Entry 7EPA (electron microscopy, 3.60 A resolution); this record covers chains A and B.

# Chain A (and B)
Protein: Metabotropic glutamate receptor 2
Organism: Homo sapiens
Notes: chain B of this document is another copy of the same molecule, construct and numbering; everything in this record applies to it too
UniProt: Q14416 (GRM2_HUMAN); residue numbers follow UniProt; this construct covers 19-825
Amino-acid sequence (822 residues; numbered 12 to 833; the number before each row is that of its first residue):
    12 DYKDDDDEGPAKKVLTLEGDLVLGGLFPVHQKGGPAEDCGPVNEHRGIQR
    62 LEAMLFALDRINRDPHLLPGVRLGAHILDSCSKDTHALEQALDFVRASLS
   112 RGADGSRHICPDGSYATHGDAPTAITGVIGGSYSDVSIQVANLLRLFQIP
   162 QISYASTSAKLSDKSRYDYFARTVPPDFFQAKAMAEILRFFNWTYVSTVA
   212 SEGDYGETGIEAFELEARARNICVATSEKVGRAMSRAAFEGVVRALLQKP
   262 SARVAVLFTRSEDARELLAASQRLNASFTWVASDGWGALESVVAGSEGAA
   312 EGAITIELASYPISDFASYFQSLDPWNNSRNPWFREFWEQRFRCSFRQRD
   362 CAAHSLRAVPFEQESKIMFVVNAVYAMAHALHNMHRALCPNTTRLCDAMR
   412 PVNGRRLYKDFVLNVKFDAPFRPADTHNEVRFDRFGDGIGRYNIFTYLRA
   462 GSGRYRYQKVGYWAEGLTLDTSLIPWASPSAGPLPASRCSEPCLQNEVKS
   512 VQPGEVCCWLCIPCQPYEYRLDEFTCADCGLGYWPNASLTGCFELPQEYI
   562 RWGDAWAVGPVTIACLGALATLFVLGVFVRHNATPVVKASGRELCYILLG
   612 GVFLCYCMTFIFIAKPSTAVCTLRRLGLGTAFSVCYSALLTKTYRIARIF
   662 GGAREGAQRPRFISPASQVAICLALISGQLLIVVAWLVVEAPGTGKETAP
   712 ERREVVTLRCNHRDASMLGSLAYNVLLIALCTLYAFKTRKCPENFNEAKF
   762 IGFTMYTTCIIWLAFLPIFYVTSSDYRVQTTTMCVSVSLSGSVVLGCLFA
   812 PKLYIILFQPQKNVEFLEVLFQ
Disordered / not traced: 12-23, 659-673, 821-833
Disulfide bonds: Cys-50/Cys-92, Cys-234/Cys-518, Cys-355/Cys-362, Cys-400/Cys-407, Cys-500/Cys-519, Cys-504/Cys-522, Cys-525/Cys-537, Cys-540/Cys-553, Cys-632/Cys-721
Differences from the reference sequence: expression tag (12-18, 826-833); engineered mutation Tyr-655 (Asn in Q14416), Tyr-815 (His in Q14416)
UniProt features mapped onto this chain:
  - region: Ala-677 to Ala-685 (Important for interaction with HTR2A)
  - binding site (L-glutamate): Arg-57, Arg-61, Ser-145, Ala-166, Thr-168, Asp-295, Lys-377
  - glycosylation (N-linked (GlcNAc...) asparagine): Asn-203, Asn-286, Asn-338, Asn-402, Asn-547
  - mutagenesis: Ala-677 (A677S: Impairs interaction with HTR2A), Ala-681 (A681F: Impairs interaction with HTR2A), Ala-685 (A685G: Impairs interaction with HTR2A)
What the authors report for this chain:
  - self-association interface (contacts with another copy of this molecule); pairs are residue here / residue on that copy: Cys-121/Cys-121 (disulfide), Ser-176, Leu-692, Val-699
  - mutagenesis - N655Y/H815Y: increased expression
  - mutagenesis - R714DEL/E715DEL: decreased signaling in response to agonist
  - mutagenesis - R714DEL/E715DEL: unchanged signaling in response to PAM
  - mutagenesis - C121A/V782C/V789C: increased signaling
  - mutagenesis - F756S: unchanged signaling in response to agonist
  - mutagenesis - C121A/V782C/V789C: increased binding to agonist and PAM

# Interface between chain A and chain B
Contacting residue pairs (31):
  Leu-99(A) / Leu-157(B)
  Leu-99(A) / Phe-158(B)  hydrophobic
  Leu-103(A) / Leu-103(B)  hydrophobic
  Leu-103(A) / Val-106(B)  hydrophobic
  Leu-103(A) / Phe-158(B)  hydrophobic
  Val-106(A) / Leu-103(B)  hydrophobic
  Arg-107(A) / Arg-107(B)
  His-119(A) / Asp-131(B)
  Cys-121(A) / Cys-121(B)  disulfide
  Pro-122(A) / Asp-123(B)
  Asp-123(A) / Pro-122(B)
  Asp-123(A) / Asp-123(B)
  Asp-131(A) / His-119(B)
  Gln-150(A) / Leu-157(B)
  Asn-153(A) / Leu-157(B)
  Leu-154(A) / Leu-157(B)
  Leu-154(A) / Phe-158(B)  hydrophobic
  Arg-156(A) / Arg-177(B)
  Leu-157(A) / Leu-99(B)
  Leu-157(A) / Gln-150(B)
  Leu-157(A) / Asn-153(B)
  Leu-157(A) / Leu-154(B)
  Ser-176(A) / Arg-177(B)  hydrogen bond (backbone-side chain)
  Arg-177(A) / Arg-156(B)
  Arg-177(A) / Ser-176(B)  hydrogen bond (side chain-backbone)
  Arg-177(A) / Arg-177(B)
  Leu-691(A) / Leu-691(B)  hydrophobic
  Leu-691(A) / Leu-692(B)  hydrophobic
  Leu-692(A) / Leu-691(B)  hydrophobic
  Val-695(A) / Val-695(B)  hydrophobic
  Val-699(A) / Thr-633(B)
Also at the interface, not in a pair above, chain A (27 interface residues in all): Leu-110, Ile-120, Ala-127, Phe-158, Ala-630, Thr-633, Val-700
Also at the interface, not in a pair above, chain B (26 interface residues in all): Ile-120, Ala-127, Ala-630, Val-699, Val-700
Cross-chain cystine bridges: Cys-121(A)/Cys-121(B)

# In short
Chain A and chain B form an interface of 27 and 26 residues respectively, with 1 disulfide bond and 2 hydrogen
bonds. The hydrogen-bonded pair is Ser-176(A)/Arg-177(B). The paper reports that N655Y/H815Y of chain A
increase expression; a self-association interface involving Cys-121(A), Ser-176(A) and Leu-692(A) among
others; 4 substitutions were tested in all.
Both chains are Metabotropic glutamate receptor 2 (Homo sapiens). Entry 7EPA (Cryo-EM structure of inactive
mGlu2 homodimer) was determined by electron microscopy, deposited together with 7EPB, 7EPC, 7EPD, 7EPE and
7EPF.
